PDB entry 3A0N | X-ray diffraction, 1.45 A resolution | chain A

# Chain A
Name: Val-1
From: Chlorella virus
Notes: EC 4.2.2.3; fragment: C-terminal domain, residues 106-349
UniProtKB: Q9DTZ2 (Q9DTZ2_9PHYC); residues 1-244 here correspond to UniProt positions 106-349 (UniProt number = residue number + 105)
Chain sequence (252 residues; numbered 1 to 252; the number before each row is that of its first residue):
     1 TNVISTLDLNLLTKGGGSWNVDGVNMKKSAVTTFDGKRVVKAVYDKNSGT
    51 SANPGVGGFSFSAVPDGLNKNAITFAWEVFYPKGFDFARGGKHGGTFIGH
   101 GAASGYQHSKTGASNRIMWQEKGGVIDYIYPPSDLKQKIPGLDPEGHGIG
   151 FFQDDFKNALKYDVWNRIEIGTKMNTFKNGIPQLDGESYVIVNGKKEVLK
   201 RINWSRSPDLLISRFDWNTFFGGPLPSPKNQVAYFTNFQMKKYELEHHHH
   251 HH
Unresolved in the structure: 1, 244-252
Differences from the reference sequence: expression tag (245-252)
Residues lining bound ligands: beta-D-glucopyranuronic acid (BDP): Arg-89, Met-118, Gln-120, Glu-121, Ile-126, Tyr-128, His-147, Gly-148, Ile-149, Gly-150, Gln-153, Gly-223

# In short
Ligands of chain A: beta-D-glucopyranuronic acid.
Chain A is Val-1 (Chlorella virus); the structure, Crystal structure of D-glucuronic acid-bound alginate lyase
vAL-1 from Chlorella virus, was determined by X-ray diffraction together with 3GNE and 3IM0 from the same
study.
